PDB entry 6P8T | X-ray diffraction, 3.15 A resolution | chains B and C of the 4 polymer chains in the assembly

[Chain B]
Protein: Phenylalanine--tRNA ligase beta subunit
Organism: Acinetobacter baumannii (strain ATCC 19606 / DSM 30007 / CIP 70.34 / JCM 6841 / NBRC 109757 / NCIMB 12457 / NCTC 12156 / 81)
Notes: EC 6.1.1.20
Reference sequence: D0CA71 (D0CA71_ACIB2); residues 1-793 here = UniProt positions 1-793
Chain sequence (793 residues; row label = number of the first residue in the row):
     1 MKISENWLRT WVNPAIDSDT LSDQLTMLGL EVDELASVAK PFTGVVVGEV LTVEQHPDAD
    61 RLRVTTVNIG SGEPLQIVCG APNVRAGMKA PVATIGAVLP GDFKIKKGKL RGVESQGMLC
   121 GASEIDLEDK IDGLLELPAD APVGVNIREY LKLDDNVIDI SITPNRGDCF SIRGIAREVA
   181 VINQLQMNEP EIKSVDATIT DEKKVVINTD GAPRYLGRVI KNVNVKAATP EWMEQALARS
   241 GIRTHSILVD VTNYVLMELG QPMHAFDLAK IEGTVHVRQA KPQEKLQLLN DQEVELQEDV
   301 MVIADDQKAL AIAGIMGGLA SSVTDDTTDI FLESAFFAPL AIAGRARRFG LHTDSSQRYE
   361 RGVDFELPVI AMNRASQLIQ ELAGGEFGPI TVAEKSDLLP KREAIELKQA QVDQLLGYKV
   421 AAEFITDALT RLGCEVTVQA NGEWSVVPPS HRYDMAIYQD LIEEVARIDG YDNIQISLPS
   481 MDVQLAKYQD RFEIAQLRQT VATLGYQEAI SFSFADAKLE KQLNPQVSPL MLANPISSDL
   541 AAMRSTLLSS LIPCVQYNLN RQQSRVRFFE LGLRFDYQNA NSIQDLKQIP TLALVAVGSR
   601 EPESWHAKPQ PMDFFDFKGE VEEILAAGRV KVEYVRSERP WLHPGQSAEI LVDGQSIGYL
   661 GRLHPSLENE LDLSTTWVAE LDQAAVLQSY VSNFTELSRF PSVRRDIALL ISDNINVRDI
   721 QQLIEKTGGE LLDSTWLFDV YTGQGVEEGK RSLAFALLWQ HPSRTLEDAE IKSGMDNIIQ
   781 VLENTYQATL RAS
Disordered / not traced: 58-61, 104-112, 129-131
Ion coordination: Mg2+: Glu-463 (shared with 1 residue of chain D)

[Chain C]
Protein: Phenylalanine--tRNA ligase alpha subunit
Organism: Acinetobacter baumannii (strain ATCC 19606 / DSM 30007 / CIP 70.34 / JCM 6841 / NBRC 109757 / NCIMB 12457 / NCTC 12156 / 81)
Notes: EC 6.1.1.20
Reference sequence: D0CA72 (D0CA72_ACIB2); residues 5-330 here correspond to UniProt positions 1-326 (UniProt number = residue number - 4)
Chain sequence (330 residues; numbered 1 to 330; the number before each row is that of its first residue):
     1 MRVTMSLEAL TTEALAAIAA AQDLVALDQV RVQFTGKKSQ LAEQSKALGK MDPEERKVQG
    61 AAIHAVRETI NNALTERQTA LQQAALAQKL ASETIDITLP GRGQRIGTVH PVTQVQERIC
   121 QFFTKAGFTV ATGPEVEDDY HNFEALNIPG HHPARAMHDT FYFDANHLLR THTSGVQIRT
   181 METSQPPIRI VCPGRVYRCD SDQTHSPMFH QIEGLYVAEN TSFAELKGLL INLLNEFFEK
   241 DLKVRFRPSY FPFTEPSAEV DIMDERGRWL EVLGCGMVHP NVLRAAGIDP DKYKGFAFGL
   301 GVERFAMLRY GINDLRMFYQ NDVRFLRQFA
Disordered / not traced: 149-158
Sequence notes: initiating methionine (1); expression tag (2-4)
Ion coordination: Mg2+: Glu-255 (shared with 1 residue of chain A)
Small-molecule neighbours: N-benzyl-2-(cyclohex-1-en-1-yl)ethan-1-amine (NO4): Leu-146, Ser-174, Gln-177, Ile-178, Met-181, Glu-213, Leu-215, Phe-251, Phe-253, Thr-254, Gly-274, Cys-275, Val-278, Val-282, Ala-297, Phe-298, Gly-299
Reported in the primary citation:
  - mutagenesis - G175C: abolished binding to N-benzyl-2-(cyclohex-1-en-1-yl)ethan-1-amine

[Interface between chain B and chain C]
Pairs across the interface (85):
  Val-483(B) / Ala-126(C)
  Gln-484(B) / Asn-232(C)
  Leu-485(B) / Phe-122(C)
  Leu-485(B) / Phe-123(C)  hydrophobic
  Leu-485(B) / Leu-229(C)  hydrophobic
  Leu-485(B) / Asn-232(C)
  Leu-485(B) / Leu-233(C)  hydrophobic
  Leu-485(B) / Glu-236(C)
  Ala-486(B) / Phe-122(C)
  Ala-486(B) / Glu-236(C)
  Lys-487(B) / Glu-236(C)
  Tyr-488(B) / Arg-118(C)  hydrogen bond (backbone-side chain)
  Tyr-488(B) / Gln-121(C)
  Tyr-488(B) / Glu-239(C)
  Gln-489(B) / Arg-118(C)
  Gln-489(B) / Glu-239(C)
  Asp-490(B) / Arg-118(C)  salt bridge
  Asp-490(B) / Arg-309(C)  salt bridge
  Arg-600(B) / Arg-102(C)
  Asp-613(B) / Arg-102(C)  salt bridge
  Phe-614(B) / Ile-97(C)  hydrophobic
  Phe-615(B) / Ile-95(C)  hydrophobic
  Phe-615(B) / Asp-96(C)
  Phe-615(B) / Leu-99(C)  hydrophobic
  Phe-615(B) / Pro-100(C)
  Phe-615(B) / Gly-101(C)
  Phe-615(B) / Arg-102(C)  hydrogen bond (backbone-backbone)
  Asp-616(B) / Arg-102(C)  salt bridge
  Lys-618(B) / Ile-97(C)  hydrogen bond (side chain-backbone)
  Lys-618(B) / Thr-98(C)
  Lys-618(B) / Leu-99(C)  hydrogen bond (side chain-backbone)
  Lys-618(B) / Gly-101(C)
  Gly-619(B) / Gly-101(C)
  Gly-619(B) / Arg-102(C)
  Glu-622(B) / Gly-101(C)  hydrogen bond (side chain-backbone)
  Glu-623(B) / Gln-104(C)
  Glu-623(B) / Ile-106(C)
  Ala-626(B) / Ala-330(C)
  Arg-629(B) / Gln-114(C)
  Arg-629(B) / Phe-329(C)  hydrogen bond (side chain-backbone)
  Arg-629(B) / Ala-330(C)
  Tyr-634(B) / Ile-97(C)  hydrophobic
  Tyr-634(B) / Thr-98(C)
  Arg-636(B) / Thr-94(C)
  Arg-636(B) / Ile-95(C)  hydrogen bond (side chain-backbone)
  Arg-636(B) / Ile-97(C)
  His-643(B) / Leu-90(C)
  His-643(B) / Glu-93(C)  salt bridge
  Pro-644(B) / Leu-90(C)
  Gly-645(B) / Thr-94(C)
  Gly-645(B) / Ile-95(C)  hydrogen bond (backbone-backbone)
  Gly-645(B) / Ile-97(C)
  Gln-646(B) / Glu-93(C)  hydrogen bond (side chain-backbone)
  Gln-646(B) / Ile-95(C)
  Ser-647(B) / Ile-97(C)
  Ala-648(B) / Ile-97(C)  hydrophobic
  His-664(B) / Leu-86(C)
  His-664(B) / Leu-90(C)
  Pro-665(B) / Leu-90(C)  hydrophobic
  Ser-666(B) / Leu-86(C)
  Ser-692(B) / Tyr-310(C)
  Ser-692(B) / Gln-328(C)
  Ser-692(B) / Phe-329(C)
  Phe-694(B) / Tyr-310(C)  hydrogen bond (backbone-backbone)
  Phe-694(B) / Gly-311(C)
  Phe-694(B) / Ile-312(C)  hydrophobic
  Phe-694(B) / Met-317(C)  hydrophobic
  Phe-694(B) / Phe-325(C)  hydrophobic
  Phe-694(B) / Gln-328(C)
  Thr-695(B) / Gln-328(C)  hydrogen bond (backbone-side chain)
  Glu-696(B) / Asn-313(C)
  Leu-697(B) / Met-317(C)  hydrophobic
  Leu-697(B) / Asp-322(C)
  Leu-697(B) / Arg-324(C)
  Leu-697(B) / Phe-325(C)  hydrophobic
  Leu-697(B) / Gln-328(C)
  Ser-698(B) / Arg-324(C)
  Asn-716(B) / Asp-96(C)
  Asn-716(B) / Thr-98(C)
  Val-717(B) / Asp-96(C)  hydrogen bond (backbone-side chain)
  Val-717(B) / Thr-98(C)  hydrogen bond (backbone-side chain)
  Val-717(B) / Leu-99(C)  hydrophobic
  Arg-718(B) / Thr-98(C)  hydrogen bond (backbone-side chain)
  Leu-737(B) / Leu-99(C)  hydrophobic
  Arg-751(B) / Asp-96(C)  salt bridge
Interface residues without a listed pair, chain B (46 interface residues in all): Met-481, Val-635, Asn-693, Ile-715, Val-740
Interface residues without a listed pair, chain C (41 interface residues in all): Lys-89, Gly-103, Lys-125, Phe-128

[In short]
46 residues of chain B face 41 of chain C across their interface; the contacts include 14 hydrogen bonds and 6
salt bridges. Among the polar pairs are Asp-490(B)/Arg-118(C), Asp-490(B)/Arg-309(C) and
Asp-613(B)/Arg-102(C). Ligands of chain C: N-benzyl-2-(cyclohex-1-en-1-yl)ethan-1-amine. The paper reports
that G175C of chain C abolishes binding to N-benzyl-2-(cyclohex-1-en-1-yl)ethan-1-amine.
Here chain B is Phenylalanine--tRNA ligase beta subunit and chain C is Phenylalanine--tRNA ligase alpha
subunit, both from Acinetobacter baumannii (strain ATCC 19606 / DSM 30007 / CIP 70.34 / JCM 6841 / NBRC 109757
/ NCIMB 12457 / NCTC 12156 / 81). Entry 6P8T (Acinetobacter baumannii tRNA synthetase in complex with compound
1) was determined by X-ray diffraction (same publication as 6OZ5, 6P24 and 6P26).
